5R43 - chains A and B of the 5 polymer chains in the assembly; structure by X-ray diffraction, 1.00 A resolution.

# Chain A
Molecule: Chymotrypsinogen A
Organism: Bos taurus
Notes: EC 3.4.21.1
UniProtKB: P00766 (CTRA_BOVIN); residues 1-13 here = UniProt positions 1-13
Amino-acid sequence (13 residues; numbered 1 to 13; the number before each row is that of its first residue):
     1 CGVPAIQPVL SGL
Disordered / not traced: 11-13
Small-molecule neighbours: malonic acid (MLA): Cys-1, Gly-2, Val-3

# Chain B
Molecule: Chymotrypsinogen A
Organism: Bos taurus
Notes: EC 3.4.21.1
UniProtKB: P00766 (CTRA_BOVIN); residues 16-146 here = UniProt positions 16-146
Amino-acid sequence (131 residues; numbered 16 to 146; the number before each row is that of its first residue):
    16 IVNGEEAVPG SWPWQVSLQD KTGFHFCGGS LINENWVVTA AHCGVTTSDV VVAGEFDQGS
    76 SSEKIQKLKI AKVFKNSKYN SLTINNDITL LKLSTAASFS QTVSAVCLPS ASDDFAAGTT
   136 CVTTGWGLTR Y
Disulfides: Cys-42/Cys-58
Swiss-Prot annotation at these positions:
  - active site (Charge relay system): His-57, Asp-102

# Interface between chain A and chain B
Contacting residue pairs (20; chain A residue first):
  Cys-1(A) / Ala-120(B)
  Cys-1(A) / Val-121(B)
  Cys-1(A) / Cys-122(B)  disulfide
  Gly-2(A) / Trp-29(B)
  Gly-2(A) / Ala-120(B)  hydrogen bond (backbone-backbone)
  Gly-2(A) / Cys-122(B)
  Pro-4(A) / Ser-26(B)
  Pro-4(A) / Pro-28(B)
  Pro-4(A) / Trp-29(B)  hydrophobic
  Ala-5(A) / Gln-116(B)
  Ile-6(A) / Val-23(B)  hydrophobic
  Ile-6(A) / Pro-24(B)
  Ile-6(A) / Ser-26(B)
  Ile-6(A) / Thr-117(B)
  Gln-7(A) / Ser-26(B)
  Pro-8(A) / Ser-26(B)
  Pro-8(A) / Trp-27(B)  hydrophobic
  Val-9(A) / Val-23(B)  hydrophobic
  Leu-10(A) / Glu-20(B)
  Leu-10(A) / Trp-27(B)  hydrophobic
Other interface residues (no listed pair), chain A (10 interface residues in all): Val-3
Other interface residues (no listed pair), chain B (14 interface residues in all): Gly-25, Val-137
Inter-chain disulfides: Cys-1(A)/Cys-122(B)

# In short
Chain A and chain B form an interface of 10 and 14 residues respectively; the contacts include 1 disulfide
bond and 1 hydrogen bond. The hydrogen-bonded pair Gly-2(A)/Ala-120(B) is a backbone contact. Chain A binds
malonic acid.
Chain A is Chymotrypsinogen A and chain B is Chymotrypsinogen A, both from Bos taurus; the structure, Crystal
Structure of deuterated gamma-Chymotrypsin at pH 7.5, cryo temperature, was determined by X-ray diffraction.
